Entry 6VFM (X-ray diffraction, 2.67 A resolution); this record covers chains A and B.

[Chain A (and B)]
Protein: Spermidine N1-acetyltransferase
Organism: Bacillus thuringiensis subsp. finitimus (strain YBT-020)
Notes: chain B of this document is another copy of the same molecule, construct and numbering; everything in this record applies to it too
Reference sequence: F0PQY5 (F0PQY5_BACT0); residues 4-174 here correspond to UniProt positions 1-171 (UniProt number = residue number - 3)
Amino-acid sequence (171 residues; row label = number of the first residue in the row):
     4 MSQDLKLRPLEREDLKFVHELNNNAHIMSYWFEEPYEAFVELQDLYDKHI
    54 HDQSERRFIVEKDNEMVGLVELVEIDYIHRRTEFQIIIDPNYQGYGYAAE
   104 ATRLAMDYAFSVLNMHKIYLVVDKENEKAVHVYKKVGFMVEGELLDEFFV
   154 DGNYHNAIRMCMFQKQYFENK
Unresolved in the structure: 4-6, 174
What the authors report for this chain:
  - conformationally variable residues (loop rearrangement): Asn25 to Pro38

[Interface between chain A and chain B]
Pairs across the interface (26):
  Pro12(A) - Glu40(B)
  Leu13(A) - Ala41(B)
  Glu14(A) - His22(B)  salt bridge
  Glu14(A) - Ala41(B)
  Glu14(A) - Phe42(B)  hydrogen bond (side chain-backbone)
  Tyr49(A) - Ala41(B)
  Tyr49(A) - Val43(B)
  Ile53(A) - Val43(B)  hydrophobic
  Ile53(A) - Glu44(B)
  His54(A) - Glu44(B)
  His54(A) - Asp47(B)  salt bridge
  His54(A) - Leu48(B)
  Gln56(A) - Pro38(B)
  Gln56(A) - Glu44(B)
  Arg59(A) - Met31(B)
  Arg59(A) - Glu40(B)  salt bridge
  Tyr111(A) - Ile30(B)  hydrophobic
  Tyr111(A) - Glu40(B)  hydrogen bond
  Phe113(A) - Phe152(B)
  Ser114(A) - Phe152(B)
  Ser114(A) - Asp154(B)  hydrogen bond (backbone-backbone)
  Ser114(A) - Gly155(B)  hydrogen bond (backbone-backbone)
  Asn117(A) - Phe152(B)
  Asn117(A) - Tyr157(B)  hydrogen bond
  Gln167(A) - Phe152(B)
  Phe171(A) - Gly155(B)
Interface residues without a listed pair, chain A (16 interface residues in all): Arg15, Val115
Interface residues without a listed pair, chain B (17 interface residues in all): Asn26, Val153

[Summary]
16 residues of chain A and 17 residues of chain B are in contact; the contacts include 5 hydrogen bonds and 3
salt bridges. Among the polar pairs are Glu14(A)-His22(B), His54(A)-Asp47(B) and Arg59(A)-Glu40(B). The paper
reports conformational variability at Asn25(A).
Both chains are Spermidine N1-acetyltransferase (Bacillus thuringiensis subsp. finitimus (strain YBT-020)).
Entry 6VFM (Crystal structure of SpeG allosteric polyamine acetyltransferase from Bacillus thuringiensis) was
determined by X-ray diffraction (same publication as 6VFN).
